PDB entry 2P1N | X-ray diffraction, 2.50 A resolution | chains A and B of the 3 polymer chains in the assembly

[Chain A]
Name: SKP1-like protein 1A
Source organism: Arabidopsis thaliana
Reference sequence: Q39255 (SKP1A_ARATH); residue numbers follow UniProt; this construct covers 1-160
Chain sequence (160 residues; numbered 1 to 160; the number before each row is that of its first residue):
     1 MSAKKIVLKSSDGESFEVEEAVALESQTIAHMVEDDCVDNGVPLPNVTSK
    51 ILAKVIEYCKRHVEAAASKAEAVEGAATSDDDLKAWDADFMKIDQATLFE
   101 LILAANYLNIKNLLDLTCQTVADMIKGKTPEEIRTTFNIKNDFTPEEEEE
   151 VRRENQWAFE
Disordered / not traced: 1-4, 34-39, 63-86

[Chain B]
Name: TRANSPORT INHIBITOR RESPONSE 1 protein
Source organism: Arabidopsis thaliana
Reference sequence: Q570C0 (TIR1_ARATH); residue numbers follow UniProt; this construct covers 1-594
Chain sequence (594 residues; each row starts with the number of its first residue):
     1 MQKRIALSFPEEVLEHVFSFIQLDKDRNSVSLVCKSWYEIERWCRRKVFI
    51 GNCYAVSPATVIRRFPKVRSVELKGKPHFADFNLVPDGWGGYVYPWIEAM
   101 SSSYTWLEEIRLKRMVVTDDCLELIAKSFKNFKVLVLSSCEGFSTDGLAA
   151 IAATCRNLKELDLRESDVDDVSGHWLSHFPDTYTSLVSLNISCLASEVSF
   201 SALERLVTRCPNLKSLKLNRAVPLEKLATLLQRAPQLEELGTGGYTAEVR
   251 PDVYSGLSVALSGCKELRCLSGFWDAVPAYLPAVYSVCSRLTTLNLSYAT
   301 VQSYDLVKLLCQCPKLQRLWVLDYIEDAGLEVLASTCKDLRELRVFPSEP
   351 FVMEPNVALTEQGLVSVSMGCPKLESVLYFCRQMTNAALITIARNRPNMT
   401 RFRLCIIEPKAPDYLTLEPLDIGFGAIVEHCKDLRRLSLSGLLTDKVFEY
   451 IGTYAKKMEMLSVAFAGDSDLGMHHVLSGCDSLRKLEIRDCPFGDKALLA
   501 NASKLETMRSLWMSSCSVSFGACKLLGQKMPKLNVEVIDERGAPDSRPES
   551 CPVERVFIYRTVAGPRFDMPGFVWNMDQDSTMRFSRQIITTNGL
Disordered / not traced: 1-7, 579-594
Residues lining bound ligands:
  - (2,4-dichlorophenoxy)acetic acid (CFA): Phe-79, Phe-82, Leu-378, Phe-380, Arg-403, Leu-404, Cys-405, Ser-438, Leu-439, Ser-440, Ser-462, Val-463, Ala-464, Arg-489
  - inositol hexakisphosphate (IHP): Phe-49, Lys-74, His-78, Asp-81, Lys-113, Arg-114, Arg-344, Arg-401, Arg-403, Arg-435, Arg-436, Met-460, Arg-484, Lys-485, Arg-509
UniProt features mapped onto this chain:
  - region (Interaction with auxin-responsive proteins): Asp-81, Phe-82, Pro-347 to Val-352, Cys-405 to Pro-409, Ala-464, Phe-465
  - binding site (1D-myo-inositol hexakisphosphate): Lys-74, Lys-113, Arg-114, Arg-344, Arg-401 to Arg-403, Arg-436, Arg-484, Lys-485, Arg-509
  - binding site ((indol-3-yl)acetate): Arg-403, Ser-438, Leu-439
  - site (Interaction with auxin-responsive proteins): Ser-139, Glu-165, Phe-380, Arg-489
  - mutagenesis: Pro-10 (P10A: Abolishes SCF(TIR1) complex formation, altered auxin-mediated response and reduced affinity for auxin), Val-33 (V33A: No affinity for auxin), Lys-35 (K35A: No affinity for auxin), Gly-147 (G147D: In tir1-1; insensitive to auxin ubiquitously and to ethylene in roots only), Gly-441 (G441D: In tir1-2; insensitive to auxin), Trp-574 to Leu-594 (In tir1-101/wei1; insensitive to auxin ubiquitously and to ethylene in roots only)
Reported in the primary citation:
  - mutagenesis - S462E: abolished binding to auxin
  - mutagenesis - A464E: abolished binding to Auxin-responsive protein IAA7

[How chain A and chain B interact]
Contacting residue pairs - 64 pairs, chain A then chain B:
  Phe-99(A) / Phe-9(B)  hydrophobic
  Ile-102(A) / Phe-9(B)  hydrophobic
  Ile-102(A) / Val-13(B)  hydrophobic
  Leu-103(A) / Phe-9(B)  hydrophobic
  Leu-103(A) / Pro-10(B)
  Asn-106(A) / Val-13(B)
  Leu-114(A) / His-16(B)
  Asp-115(A) / His-16(B)  salt bridge
  Asp-115(A) / Phe-20(B)
  Cys-118(A) / His-16(B)
  Cys-118(A) / Val-17(B)  hydrophobic
  Cys-118(A) / Phe-20(B)  hydrophobic
  Gln-119(A) / Phe-20(B)
  Ala-122(A) / Val-17(B)
  Ala-122(A) / Phe-20(B)  hydrophobic
  Ala-122(A) / Ile-21(B)  hydrophobic
  Ile-125(A) / Val-30(B)  hydrophobic
  Lys-126(A) / Ile-21(B)
  Lys-126(A) / Asp-26(B)
  Gly-127(A) / Asp-26(B)  hydrogen bond (backbone-side chain)
  Lys-128(A) / Ser-29(B)  hydrogen bond (backbone-side chain)
  Thr-129(A) / Ser-29(B)
  Pro-130(A) / Ser-29(B)
  Pro-130(A) / Leu-32(B)  hydrophobic
  Ile-133(A) / Val-33(B)  hydrophobic
  Ile-133(A) / Trp-37(B)  hydrophobic
  Arg-134(A) / Leu-32(B)  hydrogen bond (side chain-backbone)
  Arg-134(A) / Val-33(B)  hydrogen bond (side chain-backbone)
  Ile-139(A) / Val-33(B)  hydrophobic
  Ile-139(A) / Cys-34(B)  hydrophobic
  Ile-139(A) / Trp-37(B)
  Asp-142(A) / Cys-34(B)
  Asp-142(A) / Lys-35(B)  hydrogen bond (side chain-backbone)
  Phe-143(A) / Leu-32(B)
  Phe-143(A) / Cys-34(B)
  Phe-143(A) / Lys-35(B)
  Glu-148(A) / Leu-32(B)
  Val-151(A) / Leu-32(B)  hydrophobic
  Val-151(A) / Tyr-38(B)  hydrophobic
  Arg-152(A) / Leu-32(B)
  Arg-153(A) / Lys-532(B)
  Glu-154(A) / Thr-60(B)
  Glu-154(A) / Arg-64(B)  salt bridge
  Asn-155(A) / Asn-28(B)  hydrogen bond (side chain-backbone)
  Asn-155(A) / Ser-31(B)  hydrogen bond
  Asn-155(A) / Leu-32(B)
  Asn-155(A) / Arg-64(B)  hydrogen bond
  Gln-156(A) / Arg-560(B)
  Trp-157(A) / Ala-55(B)
  Trp-157(A) / Glu-506(B)
  Trp-157(A) / Lys-532(B)
  Trp-157(A) / Arg-560(B)
  Trp-157(A) / Thr-561(B)
  Ala-158(A) / Phe-49(B)
  Ala-158(A) / Ile-50(B)
  Ala-158(A) / Val-56(B)  hydrophobic
  Phe-159(A) / Asp-24(B)
  Phe-159(A) / Arg-45(B)
  Phe-159(A) / Phe-49(B)
  Phe-159(A) / Arg-64(B)
  Phe-159(A) / Phe-65(B)  hydrophobic
  Glu-160(A) / Lys-25(B)  salt bridge
  Glu-160(A) / Asn-28(B)  hydrogen bond
  Glu-160(A) / Phe-49(B)
Also at the interface, not in a pair above, chain A (35 interface residues in all): Val-121, Phe-137, Lys-140, Asn-141
Also at the interface, not in a pair above, chain B (36 interface residues in all): Glu-12, Val-48, Val-61, Val-562

[Overview]
35 residues of chain A face 36 of chain B across their interface, with 9 hydrogen bonds and 3 salt bridges.
Polar pairs include Asp-115(A)/His-16(B), Glu-154(A)/Arg-64(B) and Glu-160(A)/Lys-25(B). The paper reports
that S462E of chain B abolishes binding to auxin; A464E of chain B abolishes binding to Auxin-responsive
protein IAA7.
Chain A is SKP1-like protein 1A and chain B is TRANSPORT INHIBITOR RESPONSE 1 protein, both from Arabidopsis
thaliana; the structure, Mechanism of Auxin Perception by the TIR1 Ubiqutin Ligase, was determined by X-ray
diffraction together with 2P1M, 2P1O, 2P1P and 2P1Q from the same study.
